Entry 8KCC (electron microscopy, 3.10 A resolution); this record covers chains H and I of the 11 polymer chains in the assembly.

[Chain H]
Protein: Histone H4
Source organism: Arabidopsis thaliana
Reference sequence: P59259 (H4_ARATH); residues 0-102 here correspond to UniProt positions 1-103 (UniProt number = residue number + 1)
Amino-acid sequence (103 residues; numbered 0 to 102; the number before each row is that of its first residue; numbering starts at 0):
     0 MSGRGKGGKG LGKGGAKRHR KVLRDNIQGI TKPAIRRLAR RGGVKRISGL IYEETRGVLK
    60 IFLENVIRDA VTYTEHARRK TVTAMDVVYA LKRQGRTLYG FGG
Unresolved in the structure: 0-12
Swiss-Prot annotation at these positions:
  - DNA-binding region: Lys16 to Lys20

[Chain I]
Molecule: 170-nt DNA strand
Sequence (170 nucleotides; row label = number of the first residue in the row):
     1 ATCCTGGAGA ATCCCGGTGC CGAGGCCGCT CAATTGGTCG TAGACAGCTC TAGCACCGCT
    61 TAAACGCACG TACGCGCTGT CCCCCGCGTT TTAACCGCCA AGGGGATTAC TCCCTAGTCT
   121 CCAGGCACGT GTCACATATA TACATCCTGT TCCAGTGCCG GTGTCGCGAT
Unresolved in the structure: 151-170

[How chain H and chain I interact]
Pairs across the interface - 15 pairs, chain H then chain I:
  Lys20(H) with DT92(I), salt bridge to the phosphate
  Arg35(H) with DC85(I), salt bridge to the phosphate
  Arg39(H) with DC85(I), salt bridge to the phosphate
  Lys44(H) with DC85(I), phosphate contact
  Arg45(H) with DC84(I), hydrogen bond to the sugar; DC85(I), phosphate contact
  Ile46(H) with DC84(I), sugar contact; DC85(I), hydrogen bond to the phosphate
  Ser47(H) with DC84(I), hydrogen bond to the phosphate
  Gly48(H) with DC84(I), hydrogen bond to the phosphate
  Arg78(H) with DG105(I), phosphate contact
  Lys79(H) with DG104(I), phosphate contact; DG105(I), hydrogen bond to the phosphate
  Thr80(H) with DG104(I), phosphate contact; DG105(I), hydrogen bond to the phosphate
Also at the interface, not in a pair above, chain H (13 interface residues in all): Arg23, Tyr51
Also at the interface, not in a pair above, chain I (6 interface residues in all): DA93

[Summary]
13 residues of chain H and 6 residues of chain I are in contact, with 6 hydrogen bonds and 3 salt bridges.
Among the polar pairs are Arg45(H)-DC84(I), Ile46(H)-DC85(I) and Ser47(H)-DC84(I). UniProt lists a DNA-binding
region on chain H.
Here chain H is Histone H4 (Arabidopsis thaliana) and chain I is a 170-nt DNA strand. Entry 8KCC (Complex of
DDM1-nucleosome(H2A.W) complex with DDM1 bound to SHL2) was determined by electron microscopy together with
8KCB from the same study.
